Entry 8SIY (electron microscopy, 2.90 A resolution); this record covers chains I and L of the 12 polymer chains in the assembly.

== Chain I ==
Molecule: Histone H2A
Organism: Xenopus laevis
UniProt: P06897 (H2A1_XENLA); residues 1-129 here correspond to UniProt positions 2-130 (UniProt number = residue number + 1)
Sequence (129 residues; each row starts with the number of its first residue):
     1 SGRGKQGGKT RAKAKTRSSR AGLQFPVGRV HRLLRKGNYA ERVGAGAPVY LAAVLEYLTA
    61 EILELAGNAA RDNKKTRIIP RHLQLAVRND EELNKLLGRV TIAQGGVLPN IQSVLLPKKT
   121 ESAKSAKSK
Not modelled in the structure: 1-10, 118-129
Construct notes: conflict Arg99 (Gly100 in P06897)
Swiss-Prot annotation at these positions:
  - modified residue: Ser1 (N-acetylserine), Lys5 (N6-(2-hydroxyisobutyryl)lysine), Lys9 (N6-(2-hydroxyisobutyryl)lysine), Lys36 (N6-(2-hydroxyisobutyryl)lysine), Lys74 (N6-(2-hydroxyisobutyryl)lysine), Lys75 (N6-(2-hydroxyisobutyryl)lysine), Lys95 (N6-(2-hydroxyisobutyryl)lysine), Gln104 (N5-methylglutamine), Lys118 (N6-(2-hydroxyisobutyryl)lysine)
  - cross-link (Glycyl lysine isopeptide (Lys-Gly)): Lys13 (interchain with G-Cter in ubiquitin), Lys15 (interchain with G-Cter in ubiquitin), Lys119 (interchain with G-Cter in ubiquitin)

== Chain L ==
Molecule: Widom 601 DNA
Organism: synthetic construct
Sequence (153 nucleotides; each row starts with the number of its first residue; numbers below 1 keep their minus sign (DA-76 is residue -76)):
   -76 ATCACAGGAT GTATATATCT GACACGTGCC TGGAGACTAG GGAGTAATCC CCTTGGCGGT
   -16 TAAAACGCGG GGGACAGCGC GTACGTGCGT TTAAGCGGTG CTAGAGCTGT CTACGACCAA
    44 TTGAGCGGCC TCGGCACCGG GATTCTCCAG GAT
Not modelled in the structure: -76 to -72, 76

== How chain I and chain L interact ==
Contacting residue pairs - 13 pairs, chain I then chain L:
  Arg11(I) - DG-42(L)  hydrogen bond to the base
  Lys15(I) - DA-43(L)  phosphate contact
  Lys15(I) - DG-42(L)  hydrogen bond to the phosphate
  Thr16(I) - DA-43(L)  phosphate contact
  Arg17(I) - DA-43(L)  salt bridge to the phosphate
  Arg20(I) - DG-42(L)  salt bridge to the phosphate
  Gly28(I) - DG-44(L)  phosphate contact
  Gly28(I) - DA-43(L)  phosphate contact
  Arg29(I) - DG-44(L)  phosphate contact
  Arg32(I) - DG-45(L)  sugar contact
  Arg32(I) - DG-44(L)  salt bridge to the phosphate
  Arg42(I) - DG-35(L)  sugar contact
  Arg77(I) - DC-54(L)  sugar contact
Other interface residues (no listed pair), chain I (12 interface residues in all): Ala12, Ala14
Other interface residues (no listed pair), chain L (8 interface residues in all): DA-53, DA-41

== Summary ==
12 residues of chain I and 8 residues of chain L are in contact; the contacts include 2 hydrogen bonds and 3
salt bridges. Polar pairs include Arg11(I)-DG-42(L), Lys15(I)-DG-42(L) and Arg17(I)-DA-43(L).
Chain I is Histone H2A (Xenopus laevis) and chain L is Widom 601 DNA (synthetic construct); the structure,
Origin Recognition Complex Associated (ORCA) protein bound to H4K20me3-nucleosome, was determined by electron
microscopy together with 8SIU from the same study.
